Entry 7KT5 (X-ray diffraction, 1.46 A resolution); this record covers chains A and T of the 4 polymer chains in the assembly.

[Chain A]
Protein: DNA-directed DNA/RNA polymerase mu
Organism: Homo sapiens
Notes: EC 2.7.7.7
UniProt: Q9NP87 (DPOLM_HUMAN); aligned to UniProt positions 132-494 over residues 132-494
Chain sequence (356 residues; each row starts with the number of its first residue; note: 12 numbers in that range are skipped by the numbering (no residue carries them; nothing is unmodelled there)):
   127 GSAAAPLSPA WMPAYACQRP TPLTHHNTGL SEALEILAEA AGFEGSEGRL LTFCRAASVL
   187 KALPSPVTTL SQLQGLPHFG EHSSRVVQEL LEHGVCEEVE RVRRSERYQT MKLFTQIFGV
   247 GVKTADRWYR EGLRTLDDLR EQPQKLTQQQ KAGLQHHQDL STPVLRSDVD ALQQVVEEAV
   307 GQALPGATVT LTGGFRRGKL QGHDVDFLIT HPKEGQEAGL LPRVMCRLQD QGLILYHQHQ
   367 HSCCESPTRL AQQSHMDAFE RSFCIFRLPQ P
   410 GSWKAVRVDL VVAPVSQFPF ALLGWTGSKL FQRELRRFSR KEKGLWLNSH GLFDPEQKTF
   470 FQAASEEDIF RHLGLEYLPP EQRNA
Unresolved in the structure: 127-136, 365-384
Construct notes: expression tag (127-131); linker (410)
Glycans and other covalent adducts: 2,3-dihydroxy-1,4-dithiobutane (DTT) linked to Cys-180
Bound ions: Mn2+ site 1: His-208 (shared with 1 residue of chain D); Mn2+ site 2 near His-219 (its only coordinating residue here); Na+: Thr-241, Ile-243, Val-246 (shared with 1 residue of chain P); Mn2+ site 3: Asp-330, Asp-332 (together with glycolic acid) (shared with 1 residue of chain P); Mn2+ site 4: Asp-330, Asp-332, Asp-418 (shared with 1 residue of chain P); Mn2+ site 5: Glu-386, His-459
Small-molecule neighbours: glycolic acid (GOA): Gly-319, Gly-320, Arg-323, Asp-330, Asp-332
Swiss-Prot annotation at these positions:
  - region: Arg-323 to Asp-332 (Involved in ssDNA binding)
  - binding site (Mg(2+)): Asp-330, Asp-332, Asp-418
  - site: Gly-433 (Responsible for the low discrimination between dNTP and rNTP)
What the authors report for this chain:
  - mutagenesis - K438D: unchanged catalytic activity on presence of Mn2+
  - mutagenesis - R445A: increased catalytic activity on dGTP misinsertion
  - mutagenesis - K438D: decreased catalytic activity on Mg2+-dependent dGTP:At
  - mutagenesis - K438D (23-fold): decreased catalytic activity on :Ct insertion

[Chain T]
Molecule: 9-nt DNA strand
Sequence (9 nucleotides; each row starts with the number of its first residue):
     1 CGGCATACG
Bound ions: Mn2+ near DG2 (its only coordinating residue here)

[Chain A / chain T interface]
Residue-residue contacts (23):
  Gly-174(A) / DC4(T)  base contact
  Leu-177(A) / DC4(T)  phosphate contact
  Leu-177(A) / DA5(T)  phosphate contact
  Phe-385(A) / DG9(T)  phosphate contact
  Glu-386(A) / DC8(T)  sugar contact
  Glu-386(A) / DG9(T)  hydrogen bond to the phosphate
  Arg-387(A) / DA7(T)  hydrogen bond to the base
  Arg-387(A) / DC8(T)  hydrogen bond to the sugar
  Arg-387(A) / DG9(T)  hydrogen bond to the phosphate
  Phe-389(A) / DG9(T)  sugar contact
  Lys-438(A) / DA5(T)  base contact
  Arg-442(A) / DA5(T)  salt bridge to the phosphate
  Arg-445(A) / DA5(T)  hydrogen bond to the base
  Arg-445(A) / DT6(T)  hydrogen bond to the base
  Arg-446(A) / DA5(T)  sugar contact
  Arg-449(A) / DT6(T)  salt bridge to the phosphate
  Lys-450(A) / DG3(T)  phosphate contact
  Lys-450(A) / DC4(T)  salt bridge to the phosphate
  Leu-456(A) / DT6(T)  sugar contact
  Asn-457(A) / DT6(T)  phosphate contact
  Asn-457(A) / DA7(T)  hydrogen bond to the phosphate
  His-459(A) / DA7(T)  phosphate contact
  His-459(A) / DC8(T)  salt bridge to the phosphate
Also at the interface, not in a pair above, chain A (17 interface residues in all): Arg-181, Gln-364

[Overview]
The interface between chain A and chain T involves 17 residues on one side and 7 on the other, with 7 hydrogen
bonds and 4 salt bridges. Polar contacts include Arg-387(A)/DA7(T), Arg-445(A)/DA5(T) and Arg-445(A)/DT6(T).
From the paper: R445A of chain A increases catalytic activity on dGTP misinsertion; K438D of chain A reduces
catalytic activity on Mg2+-dependent dGTP:At.
Chain A is DNA-directed DNA/RNA polymerase mu (Homo sapiens) and chain T is a 9-nt DNA strand; the structure,
DNA Polymerase Mu, 8-oxodGTP:At Product State Ternary Complex, 10 mM Mn2+ (120min), was determined by X-ray
diffraction, deposited together with 7KSS, 7KST, 7KSU, 7KSV, 7KSW, 7KSX and 25 further entries.
